7NMF - chains A and D of the 5 polymer chains in the assembly; structure by X-ray diffraction, 2.98 A resolution.

Chain A:
Molecule: MHC class I antigen
Organism: Homo sapiens
UniProtKB: A0A411J078 (A0A411J078_HUMAN); residues 1-276 here correspond to UniProt positions 25-300 (UniProt number = residue number + 24)
Chain sequence (276 residues; row label = number of the first residue in the row):
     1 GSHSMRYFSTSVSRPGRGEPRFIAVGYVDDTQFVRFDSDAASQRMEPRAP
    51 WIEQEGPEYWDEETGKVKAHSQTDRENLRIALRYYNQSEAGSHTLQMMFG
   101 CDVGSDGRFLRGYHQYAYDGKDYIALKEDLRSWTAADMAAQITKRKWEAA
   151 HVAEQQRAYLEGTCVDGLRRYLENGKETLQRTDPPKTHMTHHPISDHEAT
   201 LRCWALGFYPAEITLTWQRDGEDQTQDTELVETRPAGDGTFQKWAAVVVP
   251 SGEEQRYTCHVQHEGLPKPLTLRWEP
Cystine bridges: Cys101-Cys164, Cys203-Cys259

Chain D:
Molecule: Human T-cell Receptor 4C6, alpha Chain
Organism: Homo sapiens
Chain sequence (194 residues; each row starts with the number of its first residue):
     2 GEDVEQSLFLSVREGDSSVINCTYTDSSSTYLYWYKQEPGAGLQLLTYIF
    52 SNMDMKQDQRLTVLLNKKDKHLSLRIADTQTGDSAIYFCAEPSGNTGKLI
   102 FGQGTTLQVKPIQNPDPAVYQLRDSKSSDKSVCLFTDFDSQTNVSQSKDS
   152 DVYITDKCVLDMRSMDFKSNSAVAWSNKSDFACANAFNNSIIPE
Cystine bridges: Cys23-Cys90, Cys134-Cys184

How chain A and chain D interact:
Residue-residue contacts (13; chain A residue first):
  Gly65(A) with Asn96(D)
  Lys66(A) with Asn96(D)
  Ala69(A) with Asn96(D)
  Glu154(A) with Phe51(D)
  Gln155(A) with Thr31(D), hydrogen bond; Tyr32(D); Phe51(D)
  Arg157(A) with Asn53(D)
  Ala158(A) with Thr31(D); Asn53(D)
  Tyr159(A) with Thr31(D)
  Glu161(A) with Asn53(D)
  Thr163(A) with Ser29(D)
Other interface residues (no listed pair), chain A (13 interface residues in all): Glu62, His151, Gly162
Other interface residues (no listed pair), chain D (9 interface residues in all): Tyr49, Ser52, Lys68

Summary:
13 residues of chain A and 9 residues of chain D are in contact; the contacts include 1 hydrogen bond. Its one
hydrogen-bonded contact is Gln155(A)-Thr31(D).
Here chain A is MHC class I antigen and chain D is Human T-cell Receptor 4C6, alpha Chain, both from Homo
sapiens. Entry 7NMF (Human MHC Class I, A24 Allele presenting QLPRLFPLL, Complex with 4C6 TCR, monoclinic
form) was determined by X-ray diffraction.
